PDB entry 1E1Y | X-ray diffraction, 2.23 A resolution | chain A

# Chain A
Molecule: Glycogen phosphorylase, muscle form
Organism: Oryctolagus cuniculus
Notes: EC 2.4.1.1
UniProt: P00489 (PHS2_RABIT); residues 1-842 here correspond to UniProt positions 2-843 (UniProt number = residue number + 1)
Chain sequence (842 residues; each row starts with the number of its first residue):
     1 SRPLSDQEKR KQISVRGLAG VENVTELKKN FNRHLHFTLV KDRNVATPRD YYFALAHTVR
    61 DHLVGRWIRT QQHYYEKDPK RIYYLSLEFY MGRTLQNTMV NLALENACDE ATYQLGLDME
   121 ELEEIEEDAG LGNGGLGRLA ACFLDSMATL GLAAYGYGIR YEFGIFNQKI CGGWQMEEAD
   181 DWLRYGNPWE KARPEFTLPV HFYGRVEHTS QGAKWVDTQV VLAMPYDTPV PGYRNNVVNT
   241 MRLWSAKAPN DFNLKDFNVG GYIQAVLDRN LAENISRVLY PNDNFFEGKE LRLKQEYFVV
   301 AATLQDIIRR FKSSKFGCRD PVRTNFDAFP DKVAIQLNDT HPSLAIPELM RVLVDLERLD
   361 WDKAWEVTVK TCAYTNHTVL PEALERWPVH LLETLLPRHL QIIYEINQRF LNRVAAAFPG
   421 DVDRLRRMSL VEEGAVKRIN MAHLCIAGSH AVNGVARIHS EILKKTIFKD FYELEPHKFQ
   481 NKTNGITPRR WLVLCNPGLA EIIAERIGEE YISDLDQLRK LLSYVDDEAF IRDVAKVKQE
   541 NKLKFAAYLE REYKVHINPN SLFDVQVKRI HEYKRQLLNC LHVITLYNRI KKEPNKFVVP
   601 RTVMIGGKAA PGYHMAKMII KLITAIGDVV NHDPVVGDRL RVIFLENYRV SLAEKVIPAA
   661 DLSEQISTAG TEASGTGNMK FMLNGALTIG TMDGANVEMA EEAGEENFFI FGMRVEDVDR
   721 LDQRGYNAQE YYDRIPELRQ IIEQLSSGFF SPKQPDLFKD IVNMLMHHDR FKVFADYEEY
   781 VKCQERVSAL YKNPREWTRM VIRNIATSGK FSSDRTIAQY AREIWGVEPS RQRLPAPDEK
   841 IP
Unresolved in the structure: 1-4, 251-260, 314-324, 839-842
UniProt features mapped onto this chain:
  - binding site (AMP): Asp-42, Tyr-75, Arg-309 to Cys-318
  - site: Cys-108 (Involved in the association of subunits), Cys-142 (Involved in the association of subunits), Tyr-155 (Can be labeled by an AMP analog)
  - modified residue: Ser-1 (N-acetylserine), Ser-14 (Phosphoserine), Tyr-203 (Phosphotyrosine), Tyr-226 (Phosphotyrosine), Ser-429 (Phosphoserine), Tyr-472 (Phosphotyrosine), Ser-513 (Phosphoserine), Lys-680 (N6-(pyridoxal phosphate)lysine), Ser-746 (Phosphoserine), Ser-747 (Phosphoserine)
Covalent attachments: phosphite ion (PO3) linked to Ser-14; pyridoxal phosphate (PLP) linked to Lys-680
Ligand contacts:
  - flavopiridol (CPB; 2-(2-chloro-phenyl)-5,7-dihydroxy-8-(3-hydroxy-1-methyl-piperidin-4-yl)-4H-benzopyran-4-one): Asn-282, Asn-284, Phe-285, Leu-380, Glu-382, His-571, Glu-572, Ala-610, Gly-612, Tyr-613, Arg-770, Phe-771
  - alpha-D-glucopyranose (GLC): Gly-135, Leu-136, Leu-139, Asp-283, Asn-284, His-377, Val-455, Asn-484, Tyr-573, Glu-672, Ala-673, Ser-674, Gly-675, Thr-676
  - pyridoxal phosphate (PLP): Tyr-90, Gly-134, Gly-135, Arg-138, Trp-491, Val-567, Lys-568, Lys-574, Tyr-648, Arg-649, Val-650, Ala-653, Gln-665, Glu-672, Gly-675, Thr-676, Gly-677
  - phosphite ion (PO3): Val-15, Arg-16, Arg-43, Arg-69

# Summary
Chain A binds flavopiridol and alpha-D-glucopyranose. Covalently linked phosphite ion: at Ser-14. Covalently
linked pyridoxal phosphate: at Lys-680. UniProt lists 12 AMP-binding residues.
Chain A is Glycogen phosphorylase, muscle form (Oryctolagus cuniculus); the structure, Flavopiridol inhibits
glycogen phosphorylase by binding at the inhibitor site, was determined by X-ray diffraction (same publication
as 1GFZ and 1C8K).
